PDB entry 6MJR | X-ray diffraction, 2.01 A resolution | chain A

== Chain A ==
Molecule: Azurin
Source organism: Pseudomonas aeruginosa (strain ATCC 15692 / DSM 22644 / CIP 104116 / JCM 14847 / LMG 12228 / 1C / PRS 101 / PAO1)
UniProt: P00282 (AZUR_PSEAE); residues 2-128 here correspond to UniProt positions 22-148 (UniProt number = residue number + 20)
Chain sequence (128 residues; numbered 1 to 128; the number before each row is that of its first residue):
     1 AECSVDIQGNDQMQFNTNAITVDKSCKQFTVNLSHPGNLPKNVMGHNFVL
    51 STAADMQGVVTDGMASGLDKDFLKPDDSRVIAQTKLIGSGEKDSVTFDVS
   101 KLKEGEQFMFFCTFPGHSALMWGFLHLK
Construct notes: expression tag (1); engineered mutation Phe48 (Trp68 in P00282), Phe72 (Tyr92 in P00282), Gln83 (His103 in P00282), Phe108 (Tyr128 in P00282), Trp122 (Lys142 in P00282), Phe124 (Thr144 in P00282), His126 (Thr146 in P00282)
Curated features (UniProtKB/Swiss-Prot):
  - binding site (Cu cation): His46, Cys112, His117, Met121
Disulfides: Cys3-Cys26
Ion coordination: Cu ion: His46, Cys112, His117; Re ion near His126 (its only coordinating residue here)
Ligand contacts: REQ ((1,10 phenanthroline)-(tri-carbon monoxide) rhenium (I)): Ala19, Thr21, Gln107, Phe124, His126
What the authors report for this chain:
  - REQ coordination: His126
  - binding site for REQ: His126

== Summary ==
Chain A binds compound REQ. The Cu ion site is built by His46, Cys112 and His117. UniProt lists 4 Cu
cation-binding residues. From the paper: a binding site for REQ at His126; REQ coordination by His126.
Chain A is Azurin (Pseudomonas aeruginosa (strain ATCC 15692 / DSM 22644 / CIP 104116 / JCM 14847 / LMG 12228
/ 1C / PRS 101 / PAO1)); the structure, Azurin 122W/124F/126Re, was determined by X-ray diffraction, deposited
together with 6MJS and 6MJT.
